Entry 4BDU (X-ray diffraction, 3.00 A resolution); this record covers chains A and B.

[Chain A (and B)]
Protein: Green fluorescent protein, apoptosis regulator bax
Source organism: Aequorea victoria
Notes: fragment: bax residues 53-128; chain B of this document is another copy of the same molecule, construct and numbering; everything in this record applies to it too
UniProt: chimeric construct of P42212, Q07812: residues 1-230 from P42212 (GFP_AEQVI) positions 1-230 (same numbers); residues 1053-1128 from Q07812 positions 53-128 (UniProt number = residue number - 1000)
Sequence (309 residues; row label = number of the first residue in the row; note: 822 numbers in that range are skipped by the numbering (no residue carries them; nothing is unmodelled there); numbers below 1 keep their minus sign (Gly-2 is residue -2)):
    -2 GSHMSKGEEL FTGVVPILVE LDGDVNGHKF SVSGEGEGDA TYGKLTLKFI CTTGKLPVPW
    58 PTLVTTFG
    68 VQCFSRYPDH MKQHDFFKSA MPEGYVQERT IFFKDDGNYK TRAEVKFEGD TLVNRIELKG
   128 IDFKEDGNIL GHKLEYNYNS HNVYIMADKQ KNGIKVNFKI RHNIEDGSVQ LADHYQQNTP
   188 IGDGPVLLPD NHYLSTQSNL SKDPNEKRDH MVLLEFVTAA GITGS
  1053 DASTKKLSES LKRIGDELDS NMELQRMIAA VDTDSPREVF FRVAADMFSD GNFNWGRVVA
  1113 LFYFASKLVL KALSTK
Disordered / not traced: -2 to 1, 231-232, 1053, 1123-1128
Covalent attachments: covalent link Gly65-Val68
Modified / non-standard residues: Gly65 ({(4Z)-2-(aminomethyl)-4-[(4-hydroxyphenyl)methylidene]-5-oxo-4,5-dihydro-1H-imidazol-1-yl}acetic acid; CR2)
Construct notes: expression tag (-2 to 0); engineered mutation Gly65 (Ser in P42212), Asn206 (Ala in P42212), Ser1126 (Cys in Q07812); chromophore (65, 65, 65); linker (231-232)
Swiss-Prot annotation at these positions:
  - motif: Leu1059 to Asn1073 (BH3), Asp1098 to Ser1118 (BH1)
  - cross-link: Lys1128 (Glycyl lysine isopeptide (Lys-Gly) (interchain with G-Cter in ubiquitin))
What the authors report for this chain:
  - mutagenesis - R109D: abolished binding to Green fluorescent protein, apoptosis regulator bax (chain A)
  - mutagenesis - R109D: increased binding to BaxBH3 peptide D68R

[Chain A / chain B interface]
Pairs across the interface (64):
  Tyr151(A) - Asp1102(B)
  Tyr151(A) - Gly1103(B)
  Asn164(A) - Asn1104(B)  hydrogen bond
  Asn198(A) - Ser1101(B)
  Asn198(A) - Asp1102(B)
  His199(A) - Ser1101(B)
  Thr1056(A) - Val1095(B)
  Lys1057(A) - Asp1098(B)
  Lys1058(A) - Met1079(B)
  Leu1059(A) - Phe1116(B)  hydrophobic
  Ser1060(A) - Val1095(B)
  Ser1060(A) - Asp1098(B)  hydrogen bond
  Ser1060(A) - Met1099(B)
  Glu1061(A) - Asp1098(B)
  Ser1062(A) - Met1079(B)  hydrogen bond
  Leu1063(A) - Met1099(B)  hydrophobic
  Leu1063(A) - Ala1112(B)
  Leu1063(A) - Phe1116(B)  hydrophobic
  Lys1064(A) - Asp1098(B)
  Lys1064(A) - Met1099(B)
  Lys1064(A) - Asp1102(B)  salt bridge
  Lys1064(A) - Arg1109(B)
  Ile1066(A) - Leu1070(B)  hydrophobic
  Ile1066(A) - Leu1076(B)  hydrophobic
  Gly1067(A) - Gly1108(B)
  Gly1067(A) - Ala1112(B)
  Asp1068(A) - Asn1106(B)
  Asp1068(A) - Arg1109(B)  salt bridge
  Leu1070(A) - Ile1066(B)  hydrophobic
  Asp1071(A) - Asn1106(B)
  Leu1076(A) - Ile1066(B)  hydrophobic
  Met1079(A) - Lys1058(B)
  Met1079(A) - Ser1062(B)  hydrogen bond
  Val1095(A) - Thr1056(B)
  Val1095(A) - Ser1060(B)
  Asp1098(A) - Lys1057(B)
  Asp1098(A) - Ser1060(B)  hydrogen bond
  Asp1098(A) - Glu1061(B)
  Asp1098(A) - Lys1064(B)
  Met1099(A) - Ser1060(B)
  Met1099(A) - Leu1063(B)  hydrophobic
  Met1099(A) - Lys1064(B)
  Ser1101(A) - Asn198(B)  hydrogen bond
  Ser1101(A) - His199(B)
  Asp1102(A) - Tyr151(B)
  Asp1102(A) - Met153(B)
  Asp1102(A) - Asn198(B)
  Asp1102(A) - Lys1064(B)  salt bridge
  Gly1103(A) - Tyr151(B)
  Asn1104(A) - Asn164(B)  hydrogen bond
  Asn1106(A) - Asp1068(B)
  Asn1106(A) - Asp1071(B)
  Trp1107(A) - Ser1118(B)
  Gly1108(A) - Gly1067(B)
  Arg1109(A) - Lys1064(B)
  Arg1109(A) - Asp1068(B)  salt bridge
  Val1111(A) - Val1111(B)  hydrophobic
  Val1111(A) - Tyr1115(B)  hydrophobic
  Ala1112(A) - Leu1063(B)
  Ala1112(A) - Gly1067(B)
  Tyr1115(A) - Val1111(B)  hydrophobic
  Phe1116(A) - Leu1059(B)  hydrophobic
  Phe1116(A) - Leu1063(B)  hydrophobic
  Ser1118(A) - Trp1107(B)
Other interface residues (no listed pair), chain A (42 interface residues in all): Met153, Ile1080, Arg1094, Phe1100, Phe1105, Phe1114
Other interface residues (no listed pair), chain B (42 interface residues in all): Ile152, Ile1080, Arg1094, Phe1105, Phe1114

[Summary]
The chain A/chain B interface involves 42 residues from each chain, with 7 hydrogen bonds and 4 salt bridges.
Polar pairs include Lys1064(A)-Asp1102(B), Asp1068(A)-Arg1109(B) and Asn164(A)-Asn1104(B). The paper reports
that R109D of chain A abolishes binding to Green fluorescent protein, apoptosis regulator bax (chain A); R109D
of chain A increases binding to BaxBH3 peptide D68R.
Both chains are Green fluorescent protein, apoptosis regulator bax (Aequorea victoria). Entry 4BDU (Bax
BH3-in-Groove dimer (GFP)) was determined by X-ray diffraction (same publication as 4BD2, 4BD6, 4BD7 and
4BD8).
